PDB entry 6KO0 | X-ray diffraction, 2.60 A resolution | chain A

Chain A:
Protein: cAMP and cAMP-inhibited cGMP 3', 5'-cyclic phosphodiesterase 10A
Organism: Homo sapiens
Notes: EC 3.1.4.17, 3.1.4.35
UniProtKB: Q9Y233 (PDE10_HUMAN); residues 449-769 here correspond to UniProt positions 439-759 (UniProt number = residue number - 10)
Chain sequence (322 residues; numbered 448 to 769; the number before each row is that of its first residue):
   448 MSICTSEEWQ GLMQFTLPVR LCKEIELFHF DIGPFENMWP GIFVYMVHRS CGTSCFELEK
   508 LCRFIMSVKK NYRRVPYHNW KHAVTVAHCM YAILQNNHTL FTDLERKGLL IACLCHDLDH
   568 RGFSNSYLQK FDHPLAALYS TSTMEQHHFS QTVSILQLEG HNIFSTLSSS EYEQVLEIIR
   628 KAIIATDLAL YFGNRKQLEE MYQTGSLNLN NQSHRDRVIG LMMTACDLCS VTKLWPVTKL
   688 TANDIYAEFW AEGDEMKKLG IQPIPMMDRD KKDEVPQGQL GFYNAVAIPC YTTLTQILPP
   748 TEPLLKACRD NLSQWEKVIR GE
Disordered / not traced: 448-461
Sequence notes: initiating methionine (448)
Metal / ion sites: Zn2+: H529, D564, D674; Mg2+ near D564 (its only coordinating residue here)
Small-molecule neighbours: DKU (3-[2-(5-methyl-1-phenyl-benzimidazol-2-yl)ethyl]chromen-4-one): Y524, L675, S677, V678, I692, Y693, F696, P712, M713, E721, V722, G725, Q726, G728, F729, V733

In short:
Chain A binds compound DKU. H529, D564 and D674 coordinate Zn2+.
Chain A is cAMP and cAMP-inhibited cGMP 3', 5'-cyclic phosphodiesterase 10A (Homo sapiens); the structure, The
crystal structue of PDE10A complexed with 1i, was determined by X-ray diffraction together with 6KO1 from the
same study.
